Entry 9OA2 (electron microscopy, 3.85 A resolution); this record covers chains E and F of the 12 polymer chains in the assembly.

== Chain E (and F) ==
Protein: Replicative DNA helicase
From: Escherichia coli
Notes: EC 3.6.4.12; chain F of this document is another copy of the same molecule, construct and numbering; everything in this record applies to it too
UniProt: P0ACB0 (DNAB_ECOLI); numbering as in UniProt (aligned over 1-471)
Sequence (471 residues; row label = number of the first residue in the row):
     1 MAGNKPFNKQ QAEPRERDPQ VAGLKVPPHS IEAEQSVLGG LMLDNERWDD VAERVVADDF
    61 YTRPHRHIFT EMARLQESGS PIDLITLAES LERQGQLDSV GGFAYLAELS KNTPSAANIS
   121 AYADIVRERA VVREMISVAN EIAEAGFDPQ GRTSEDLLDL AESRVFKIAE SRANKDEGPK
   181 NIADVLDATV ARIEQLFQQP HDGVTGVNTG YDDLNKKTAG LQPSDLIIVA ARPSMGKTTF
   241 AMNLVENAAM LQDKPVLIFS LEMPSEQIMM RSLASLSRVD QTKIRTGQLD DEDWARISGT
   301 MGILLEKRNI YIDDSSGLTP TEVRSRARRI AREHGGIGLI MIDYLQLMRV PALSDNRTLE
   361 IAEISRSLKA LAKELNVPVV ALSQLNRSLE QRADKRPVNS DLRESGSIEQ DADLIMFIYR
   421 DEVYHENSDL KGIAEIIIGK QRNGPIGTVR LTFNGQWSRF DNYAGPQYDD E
Disordered / not traced: 1-23, 469-471
Bound ions: Mg2+: T238, E262 (together with ADP)
Small-molecule neighbours: ADP (adenosine-5'-diphosphate): P233, S234, M235, G236, K237, T238, T239, E262, M263, R271, Q281, T282, R420, F453, G455, S458
Curated features (UniProtKB/Swiss-Prot):
  - binding site (ATP): S234, K237, T238, R442

== How chain E and chain F interact ==
Residue-residue contacts (60; chain E residue first):
  D49(E) - R332(F)  salt bridge
  E53(E) - R329(F)  salt bridge
  P81(E) - N118(F)
  P81(E) - A121(F)
  D83(E) - Y122(F)  hydrogen bond
  I85(E) - E32(F)
  I85(E) - S36(F)
  I85(E) - Y122(F)  hydrophobic
  T86(E) - Y122(F)
  T86(E) - I125(F)
  E89(E) - S30(F)  hydrogen bond
  E89(E) - A33(F)
  E89(E) - I125(F)
  R93(E) - I125(F)
  R93(E) - R129(F)
  G178(E) - I312(F)
  G178(E) - D313(F)
  G178(E) - S315(F)
  P179(E) - I312(F)
  P179(E) - D313(F)
  K180(E) - I312(F)  hydrogen bond (backbone-backbone)
  I182(E) - I310(F)
  A183(E) - L305(F)  hydrophobic
  V185(E) - S265(F)
  V185(E) - M269(F)  hydrophobic
  L186(E) - M269(F)  hydrophobic
  L186(E) - M301(F)  hydrophobic
  A188(E) - E266(F)
  T189(E) - E266(F)  hydrogen bond (side chain-backbone)
  T189(E) - M269(F)
  T189(E) - M270(F)
  T189(E) - L273(F)
  V190(E) - M301(F)  hydrophobic
  I193(E) - I284(F)  hydrophobic
  I193(E) - L289(F)  hydrophobic
  I193(E) - W294(F)  hydrophobic
  L196(E) - I284(F)
  L196(E) - R285(F)
  L196(E) - T286(F)
  L196(E) - G287(F)
  F197(E) - G287(F)
  F197(E) - L289(F)
  F197(E) - W294(F)
  K373(E) - S316(F)
  N399(E) - R387(F)  hydrogen bond (backbone-side chain)
  S400(E) - R387(F)  hydrogen bond (backbone-side chain)
  L402(E) - R387(F)  hydrogen bond (backbone-side chain)
  R403(E) - R387(F)
  E409(E) - P233(F)
  E409(E) - R387(F)  salt bridge
  Q410(E) - Y344(F)
  Q410(E) - Q384(F)
  R442(E) - E262(F)  hydrogen bond (side chain-backbone)
  R442(E) - M263(F)
  R442(E) - P264(F)
  R442(E) - R271(F)
  N443(E) - M263(F)
  N443(E) - Q267(F)  hydrogen bond
  N443(E) - R285(F)  hydrogen bond (backbone-side chain)
  P445(E) - R285(F)
Interface residues without a listed pair, chain E (37 interface residues in all): E177, D187, E194, D401, D411, G444
Interface residues without a listed pair, chain F (44 interface residues in all): L304, Y311, D314, R326, L347, E390

== Overview ==
37 residues of chain E and 44 residues of chain F are in contact, with 10 hydrogen bonds and 3 salt bridges.
Polar pairs include D49(E)-R332(F), E53(E)-R329(F) and E409(E)-R387(F). Ligands of chain E: ADP. UniProt lists
4 ATP-binding residues on chain E.
Chain E and chain F are both Replicative DNA helicase (Escherichia coli); the structure, Ecoli DnaB helicase
and Phage Lambda loader P with ADP-Mg in a 6:6 stoichiometry ratio, was determined by electron microscopy
(same publication as 8V9S and 9OA1).
